Entry 1OND (X-ray diffraction, 3.40 A resolution); this record covers chains 0 and Q of the 3 polymer chains in the assembly.

[Chain 0]
Molecule: 23S ribosomal RNA
Organism: Deinococcus radiodurans
Sequence (2880 nucleotides; numbered 1 to 2880; the number before each row is that of its first residue):
     1 GGUCAAGAUAGUAAGGGUCCACGGUGGAUGCCCUGGCGCUGGAGCCGAUG
    51 AAGGACGCGAUUACCUGCGAAAAGCCCCGACGAGCUGGAGAUACGCUUUG
   101 ACUCGGGGAUGUCCGAAUGGGGAAACCCACCUCGUAAGAGGUAUCCGCAA
   151 GGAUGGGAACUCAGGGAACUGAAACAUCUCAGUACCUGAAGGAGAAGAAA
   201 GAGAAUUCGAUUCCGUUAGUAGCGGCGAGCGAACCCGGAUCAGCCCAAAC
   251 CGAAACGCUUGCGUUUCGGGGUUGUAGGACCAGUUUUUAAGAUUCAACCC
   301 CUCAAGCCGAAGUGGCUGGAAAGCUACACCUCAGAAGGUGAGAGUCCUGU
   351 AGGCGAACGAGCGGUUGACUGUACUGGCACCUGAGUAGGUCGUUGUUCGU
   401 GAAACGAUGACUGAAUCCGCGCGGACCACCGCGCAAGGCUAAAUACUCCC
   451 AGUGACCGAUAGCGCAUAGUACCGUGAGGGAAAGGUGAAAAGAACCCCGG
   501 GAGGGGAGUGAAAGAGAACCUGAAACCGUGGACUUACAAGCAGUCAUGGC
   551 ACCUUAUGCGUGUUAUGGCGUGCCUAUUGAAGCAUGAGCCGGCGACUUAG
   601 ACCUGACGUGCGAGCUUAAGUUGAAAAACGGAGGCGGAGCGAAAGCGAGU
   651 CCGAAUAGGGCGGCAUUAGUACGUCGGGCUAGACUCGAAACCAGGUGAGC
   701 UAAGCAUGACCAGGUUGAAACCCCCGUGACAGGGGGCGGAGGACCGAACC
   751 GGUGCCUGCUGAAACAGUCUCGGAUGAGUUGUGUUUAGGAGUGAAAAGCU
   801 AACCGAACCUGGAGAUAGCUAGUUCUCCCCGAAAUGUAUUGAGGUACAGC
   851 CUCGGAUGUUGACCAUGUCCUGUAGAGCACUCACAAGGCUAGGGGGCCUA
   901 CCAGCUUACCAAACCUUAUGAAACUCCGAAGGGGCACGCGUUUAGUCCGG
   951 GAGUGAGGCUGCGAGAGCUAACUUCCGUAGCCGAGAGGGAAACAACCCAG
  1001 ACCAUCAGCUAAGGUCCCUAAAUGAUCGCUCAGUGGUUAAGGAUGUGUCG
  1051 UCGCAUAGACAGCCAGGAGGUUGGCUUAGAAGCAGCCACCCUUCAAAGAG
  1101 UGCGUAAUAGCUCACUGGUCGAGUGACGAUGCGCCGAAAAUGAUCGGGGC
  1151 UCAAGUGAUCUACCGAAGCUAUGGAUUCAACUCGCGAAGCGAGUUGUCUG
  1201 GUAGGGGAGCGUUCAGUCCGCGGAGAAGCCAUACCGGAAGGAGUGGUGGA
  1251 GCCGACUGAAGUGCGGAUGCCGGCAUGAGUAACGAUAAAAGAAGUGAGAA
  1301 UCUUCUUCGCCGUAAGGACAAGGGUUCCUGGGGAAGGGUCGUCCGCCCAG
  1351 GGAAAGUCGGGACCUAAGGUGAGGCCGAACGGCGCAGCCGAUGGACAGCA
  1401 GGUCAAGAUUCCUGCACCGAUCAUGUGGAGUGAUGGAGGGACGCAUUACG
  1451 CUAUCCAAUGCCAAGCUAUGGCUAUGCUGGUUGGUACGCUCAAGGGCGAU
  1501 CGGGUCAGAAAAUCUACCGGUCACAUGCCUCAGACGUAUCGGGAGCUUCC
  1551 UCGGAAGCGAAGUUGGAAACGCGACGGUGCCAAGAAAAGCUUCUAAACGU
  1601 UGAAACAUGAUUGCCCGUACCGCAAACCGACACAGGUGUCCGAGUGUCAA
  1651 UGCACUAAGGCGCGCGAGAGAACCCUCGUUAAGGAACUUUGCAAUCUCAC
  1701 CCCGUAACUUCGGAAGAAGGGGUCCCCACGCUUCGCGUGGGGCGCAGUGA
  1751 AUAGGCCCAGGCGACUGUUUACCAAAAUCACAGCACUCUGCCAACACGAA
  1801 CAGUGGACGUAUAGGGUGUGACGCCUGCCCGGUGCCGGAAGGUCAAGUGG
  1851 AGCGGUGCAAGCUGCGAAAUGAAGCCCCGGUGAACGGCGGCCGUAACUAU
  1901 AACGGUCCUAAGGUAGCGAAAUUCCUUGUCGGGUAAGUUCCGACCUGCAC
  1951 GAAAGGCGUAACGAUCUGGGCGCUGUCUCAACGAGGGACUCGGUGAAAUU
  2001 GAAUUGGCUGUAAAGAUGCGGCCUACCCGUAGCAGGACGAAAAGACCCCG
  2051 UGGAGCUUUACUAUAGUCUGGCAUUGGGAUUCGGGUUUCUCUGCGUAGGA
  2101 UAGGUGGGAGCCUGCGAAACUGGCCUUUUGGGGUCGGUGGAGGCAACGGU
  2151 GAAAUACCACCCUGAGAAACUUGGAUUUCUAACCUGAAAAAUCACUUUCG
  2201 GGGACCGUGCUUGGCGGGUAGUUUGACUGGGGCGGUCGCCUCCCAAAAUG
  2251 UAACGGAGGCGCCCAAAGGUCACCUCAAGACGGUUGGAAAUCGUCUGUAG
  2301 AGCGCAAAGGUAGAAGGUGGCUUGACUGCGAGACUGACACGUCGAGCAGG
  2351 GAGGAAACUCGGGCUUAGUGAACCGGUGGUACCGUGUGGAAGGGCCAUCG
  2401 AUCAACGGAUAAAAGUUACCCCGGGGAUAACAGGCUGAUCUCCCCCGAGA
  2451 GUCCAUAUCGGCGGGGAGGUUUGGCACCUCGAUGUCGGCUCGUCGCAUCC
  2501 UGGGGCUGAAGAAGGUCCCAAGGGUUGGGCUGUUCGCCCAUUAAAGCGGC
  2551 ACGCGAGCUGGGUUCAGAACGUCGUGAGACAGUUCGGUCUCUAUCCGCUA
  2601 CGGGCGCAGGAGAAUUGAGGGGAGUUGCUCCUAGUACGAGAGGACCGGAG
  2651 UGAACGGACCGCUGGUCUCCCUGCUGUCGUACCAACGGCACAUGCAGGGU
  2701 AGCUAUGUCCGGAACGGAUAACCGCUGAAAGCAUCUAAGCGGGAAGCCAG
  2751 CCCCAAGAUGAGUUCUCCCACUGUUUAUCAGGUAAGACUCCCGGAAGACC
  2801 ACCGGGUUAAGAGGCCAGGCGUGCACGCAUAGCAAUGUGUUCAGCGGACU
  2851 GGUGCUCAUCAGUCGAGGUCUUGACCACUC
Disordered / not traced: 249-291, 374-386, 892-910, 1553, 2098-2102, 2111-2116, 2126-2131, 2141-2156, 2775-2777, 2878-2880
Residues lining bound ligands: troleandomycin (TAO): C759, U760, G761, A764, C803, A2041, A2042, A2045, A2482, C2589, U2590
What the authors report for this chain:
  - binding site for troleandomycin: C759 to G761, C803 to C804, A2041

[Chain Q]
Molecule: 50S ribosomal protein L22
Organism: Deinococcus radiodurans
Reference sequence: Q9RXJ7 (RL22_DEIRA); residues 1-134 here = UniProt positions 1-134
Amino-acid sequence (134 residues; numbered 1 to 134; the number before each row is that of its first residue):
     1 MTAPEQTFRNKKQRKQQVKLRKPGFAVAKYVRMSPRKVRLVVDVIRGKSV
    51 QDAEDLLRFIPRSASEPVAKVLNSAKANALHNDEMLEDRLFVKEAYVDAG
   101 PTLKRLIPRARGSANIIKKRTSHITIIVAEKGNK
Disordered / not traced: 1-4
What the authors report for this chain:
  - conformationally variable residues (loop rearrangement): Arg105 to Ile107, Ser113 to Asn115

[How chain 0 and chain Q interact]
Contacting residue pairs (12; chain 0 residue first):
  G24(0) - Ala99(Q)  sugar contact
  C498(0) - Ser74(Q)  sugar contact
  G503(0) - Ala28(Q)  sugar contact
  G504(0) - Ala26(Q)  sugar contact
  G506(0) - Arg21(Q)  phosphate contact
  A512(0) - Gln16(Q)  phosphate contact
  G1225(0) - Lys12(Q)  base contact
  G1992(0) - Arg62(Q)  phosphate contact
  G1993(0) - Arg62(Q)  phosphate contact
  G1995(0) - Lys119(Q)  phosphate contact
  A1996(0) - Ile117(Q)  sugar contact
  A1996(0) - Lys118(Q)  phosphate contact
Other interface residues (no listed pair), chain 0 (18 interface residues in all): U25, G26, C497, G510, A1224, A1335, A1997
Other interface residues (no listed pair), chain Q (23 interface residues in all): Asn10, Lys22, Pro23, Val27, Lys29, Arg32, Ser63, Ala77, Asn78, Gly100, Pro101, Asn115

[Summary]
18 residues of chain 0 face 23 of chain Q across their interface. Bound to chain 0: troleandomycin. The paper
reports a binding site for troleandomycin at C759(0), C803(0) and A2041(0); conformational variability at
Arg105(Q) and Ser113(Q).
Chain 0 is 23S ribosomal RNA and chain Q is 50S ribosomal protein L22, both from Deinococcus radiodurans; the
structure, The crystal structure of the 50S large ribosomal subunit from deinococcus radiodurans complexed
with troleandomycin macrolide ..., was determined by X-ray diffraction.
